Entry 6C8Y (X-ray diffraction, 1.94 A resolution); this record covers chains A and B.

Chain A:
Protein: Protease
Source organism: Human immunodeficiency virus 1
UniProtKB: Q5RZ08 (Q5RZ08_9HIV1); numbering as in UniProt (aligned over 1-99)
Amino-acid sequence (99 residues; numbered 1 to 99; the number before each row is that of its first residue):
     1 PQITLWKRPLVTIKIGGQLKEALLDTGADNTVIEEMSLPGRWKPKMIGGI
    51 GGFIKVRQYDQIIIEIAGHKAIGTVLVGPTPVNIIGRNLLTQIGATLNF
Sequence notes: engineered mutation Lys-7 (Gln in Q5RZ08), Asn-30 (Asp in Q5RZ08), Ile-33 (Leu in Q5RZ08), Ile-63 (Leu in Q5RZ08), Ala-67 (Cys in Q5RZ08), Ala-95 (Cys in Q5RZ08)
Small-molecule neighbours: BVR ([4-[[(2R,3S)-3-[[(3AS,4R,6AR)-2,3,3A,4,5,6A-hexahydrofuro[2,3-b]furan-4-yl]oxycarbonylamino]-2-oxidanyl-4-phenyl-butyl]-(2-methylpropyl)sulfamoyl]phenyl]-oxidanyl-oxidanylidene-boron): Arg-8, Leu-23, Asp-25, Gly-27, Ala-28, Asp-29, Asn-30, Val-32, Ile-47, Gly-48, Gly-49, Ile-50, Leu-76, Pro-81, Val-82, Ile-84
Reported in the primary citation:
  - binding site for BVR: Asn-30, Gly-48

Chain B:
Protein: Protease
Source organism: Human immunodeficiency virus 1
UniProtKB: Q5RZ08 (Q5RZ08_9HIV1); residues 101-199 here correspond to UniProt positions 1-99 (UniProt number = residue number - 100)
Amino-acid sequence (99 residues; row label = number of the first residue in the row):
   101 PQITLWKRPLVTIKIGGQLKEALLDTGADNTVIEEMSLPGRWKPKMIGGI
   151 GGFIKVRQYDQIIIEIAGHKAIGTVLVGPTPVNIIGRNLLTQIGATLNF
Sequence notes: engineered mutation Lys-107 (Gln7 in Q5RZ08), Asn-130 (Asp30 in Q5RZ08), Ile-133 (Leu33 in Q5RZ08), Ile-163 (Leu63 in Q5RZ08), Ala-167 (Cys67 in Q5RZ08), Ala-195 (Cys95 in Q5RZ08)
Small-molecule neighbours: BVR ([4-[[(2R,3S)-3-[[(3AS,4R,6AR)-2,3,3A,4,5,6A-hexahydrofuro[2,3-b]furan-4-yl]oxycarbonylamino]-2-oxidanyl-4-phenyl-butyl]-(2-methylpropyl)sulfamoyl]phenyl]-oxidanyl-oxidanylidene-boron): Arg-108, Leu-123, Asp-125, Gly-127, Ala-128, Asp-129, Asn-130, Val-132, Ile-147, Gly-148, Gly-149, Ile-150, Val-182, Ile-184

Interface between chain A and chain B:
Residue-residue contacts - 100 pairs, chain A then chain B:
  Pro-1(A) / Leu-197(B)
  Pro-1(A) / Asn-198(B)
  Pro-1(A) / Phe-199(B)  hydrogen bond (backbone-backbone)
  Gln-2(A) / Thr-196(B)
  Gln-2(A) / Leu-197(B)
  Gln-2(A) / Asn-198(B)
  Ile-3(A) / Thr-196(B)
  Ile-3(A) / Leu-197(B)  hydrogen bond (backbone-backbone)
  Ile-3(A) / Phe-199(B)  hydrophobic
  Leu-5(A) / Thr-126(B)
  Leu-5(A) / Arg-187(B)  hydrogen bond (backbone-side chain)
  Leu-5(A) / Leu-190(B)  hydrophobic
  Leu-5(A) / Thr-191(B)
  Leu-5(A) / Ala-195(B)
  Trp-6(A) / Arg-187(B)  hydrogen bond (backbone-side chain)
  Trp-6(A) / Thr-191(B)
  Lys-7(A) / Arg-187(B)
  Arg-8(A) / Asp-129(B)  salt bridge
  Arg-8(A) / Arg-187(B)
  Pro-9(A) / Thr-126(B)
  Pro-9(A) / Arg-187(B)
  Leu-23(A) / Gly-127(B)
  Leu-24(A) / Thr-126(B)  hydrogen bond (backbone-side chain)
  Leu-24(A) / Leu-197(B)  hydrophobic
  Leu-24(A) / Phe-199(B)  hydrophobic
  Asp-25(A) / Asp-125(B)
  Asp-25(A) / Thr-126(B)
  Asp-25(A) / Gly-127(B)  hydrogen bond (side chain-backbone)
  Thr-26(A) / Leu-105(B)
  Thr-26(A) / Pro-109(B)
  Thr-26(A) / Leu-124(B)  hydrogen bond (side chain-backbone)
  Thr-26(A) / Asp-125(B)
  Thr-26(A) / Thr-126(B)  hydrogen bond (backbone-side chain)
  Thr-26(A) / Leu-197(B)
  Gly-27(A) / Leu-123(B)
  Gly-27(A) / Asp-125(B)  hydrogen bond (backbone-side chain)
  Asp-29(A) / Arg-108(B)  salt bridge
  Ile-47(A) / Ile-150(B)  hydrophobic
  Gly-49(A) / Ile-150(B)
  Gly-49(A) / Pro-181(B)
  Ile-50(A) / Ile-147(B)  hydrophobic
  Ile-50(A) / Gly-149(B)
  Ile-50(A) / Ile-150(B)  hydrogen bond (backbone-backbone)
  Ile-50(A) / Gly-151(B)  hydrogen bond (backbone-backbone)
  Ile-50(A) / Gly-152(B)
  Ile-50(A) / Ile-154(B)  hydrophobic
  Ile-50(A) / Thr-180(B)
  Ile-50(A) / Pro-181(B)
  Ile-50(A) / Ile-184(B)  hydrophobic
  Gly-51(A) / Gly-151(B)
  Gly-51(A) / Gly-152(B)
  Gly-51(A) / Ile-154(B)
  Gly-52(A) / Gly-151(B)
  Ile-54(A) / Ile-150(B)
  Ala-67(A) / Phe-199(B)  hydrophobic
  His-69(A) / Phe-199(B)
  Thr-80(A) / Ile-150(B)
  Pro-81(A) / Gly-149(B)
  Pro-81(A) / Ile-150(B)
  Arg-87(A) / Leu-105(B)  hydrogen bond (side chain-backbone)
  Arg-87(A) / Trp-106(B)  hydrogen bond (side chain-backbone)
  Arg-87(A) / Lys-107(B)
  Arg-87(A) / Arg-108(B)
  Arg-87(A) / Pro-109(B)
  Leu-90(A) / Leu-105(B)  hydrophobic
  Thr-91(A) / Leu-105(B)
  Thr-91(A) / Trp-106(B)
  Gln-92(A) / Trp-106(B)
  Ile-93(A) / Phe-199(B)
  Gly-94(A) / Asn-198(B)
  Gly-94(A) / Phe-199(B)
  Ala-95(A) / Leu-105(B)
  Ala-95(A) / Asn-198(B)
  Ala-95(A) / Phe-199(B)  hydrophobic
  Thr-96(A) / Gln-102(B)
  Thr-96(A) / Ile-103(B)
  Thr-96(A) / Thr-104(B)
  Thr-96(A) / Thr-196(B)
  Thr-96(A) / Leu-197(B)
  Thr-96(A) / Asn-198(B)  hydrogen bond (backbone-backbone)
  Leu-97(A) / Pro-101(B)
  Leu-97(A) / Gln-102(B)
  Leu-97(A) / Ile-103(B)  hydrogen bond (backbone-backbone)
  Leu-97(A) / Leu-124(B)  hydrophobic
  Leu-97(A) / Thr-126(B)
  Leu-97(A) / Thr-196(B)
  Leu-97(A) / Leu-197(B)  hydrophobic
  Asn-98(A) / Pro-101(B)
  Asn-98(A) / Gln-102(B)  hydrogen bond
  Asn-98(A) / Gly-194(B)
  Asn-98(A) / Ala-195(B)
  Asn-98(A) / Thr-196(B)  hydrogen bond (backbone-backbone)
  Asn-98(A) / Asn-198(B)  hydrogen bond
  Phe-99(A) / Pro-101(B)  hydrogen bond (backbone-backbone)
  Phe-99(A) / Ile-103(B)  hydrophobic
  Phe-99(A) / Leu-124(B)  hydrophobic
  Phe-99(A) / His-169(B)
  Phe-99(A) / Ile-193(B)
  Phe-99(A) / Gly-194(B)
  Phe-99(A) / Ala-195(B)  hydrophobic
Interface residues without a listed pair, chain A (40 interface residues in all): Thr-4, Val-32, Gly-48, Pro-79, Ile-84
Interface residues without a listed pair, chain B (37 interface residues in all): Val-132, Ala-167

Overview:
40 residues of chain A and 37 residues of chain B are in contact, with 19 hydrogen bonds and 2 salt bridges.
Among the polar pairs are Arg-8(A)/Asp-129(B), Asp-29(A)/Arg-108(B) and Leu-5(A)/Arg-187(B). Compound BVR is
bound between chain A and chain B. From the paper: a binding site for BVR at Asn-30(A) and Gly-48(A).
Chain A and chain B are both Protease (Human immunodeficiency virus 1); the structure, D30N HIV-1 protease in
complex with a phenylboronic acid (P2') analog of darunavir, was determined by X-ray diffraction together with
6C8X from the same study.
